PDB entry 6TCP | X-ray diffraction, 2.50 A resolution | chains L and H

== Chain L ==
Protein: Omalizumab Fab Leu158Pro light chain mutant
Source organism: Homo sapiens
Notes: antibody fragment or engineered binder
Amino-acid sequence (218 residues; numbered 1 to 218; the number before each row is that of its first residue):
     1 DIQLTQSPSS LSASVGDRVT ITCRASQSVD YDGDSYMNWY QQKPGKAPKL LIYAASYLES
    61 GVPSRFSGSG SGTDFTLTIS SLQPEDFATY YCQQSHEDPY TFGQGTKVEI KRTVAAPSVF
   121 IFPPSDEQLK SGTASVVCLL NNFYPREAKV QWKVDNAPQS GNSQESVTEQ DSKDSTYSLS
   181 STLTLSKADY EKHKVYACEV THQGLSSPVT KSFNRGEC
Unresolved in the structure: 218
Disulfide bonds: C23-C92, C138-C198

== Chain H ==
Protein: Omalizumab Fab Leu158Pro light chain mutant
Source organism: Homo sapiens
Notes: antibody fragment or engineered binder
Amino-acid sequence (230 residues; numbered 1 to 230; the number before each row is that of its first residue):
     1 EVQLVESGGG LVQPGGSLRL SCAVSGYSIT SGYSWNWIRQ APGKGLEWVA SITYDGSTNY
    61 NPSVKGRITI SRDDSKNTFY LQMNSLRAED TAVYYCARGS HYFGHWHFAV WGQGTLVTVS
   121 SASTKGPSVF PLAPSSKSTS GGTAALGCLV KDYFPEPVTV SWNSGALTSG VHTFPAVLQS
   181 SGLYSLSSVV TVPSSSLGTQ TYICNVNHKP SNTKVDKKVE PKSCHHHHHH
Unresolved in the structure: 66, 136-141, 223-230
Disulfide bonds: C22-C96, C148-C204
What the authors report for this chain:
  - binding site for glycerol: Y33

== How chain L and chain H interact ==
Contacting residue pairs (68; chain L residue first):
  D34(L) with F103(H)
  N38(L) with H107(H)
  Y40(L) with H107(H); F108(H), hydrogen bond (side chain-backbone); W111(H), hydrophobic
  Q42(L) with Q40(H), hydrogen bond; Y95(H)
  K46(L) with Y95(H), hydrogen bond (backbone-side chain)
  A47(L) with Y95(H), hydrophobic; W111(H), hydrophobic; G112(H)
  P48(L) with L46(H), hydrophobic; Y95(H); W111(H)
  L50(L) with H107(H); F108(H); A109(H), hydrophobic
  Y53(L) with F103(H), hydrophobic; H107(H)
  Y57(L) with F103(H)
  E59(L) with A109(H)
  Y91(L) with Q40(H), hydrogen bond; K44(H); G45(H)
  Q93(L) with W106(H), hydrogen bond (side chain-backbone); F108(H)
  S95(L) with W106(H)
  D98(L) with W48(H); N59(H), hydrogen bond; Y60(H); P62(H)
  P99(L) with W48(H); N61(H)
  Y100(L) with W48(H), hydrophobic; W106(H), hydrogen bond
  F102(L) with L46(H), hydrophobic
  F120(L) with A145(H), hydrophobic
  F122(L) with L132(H), hydrophobic; A133(H); A145(H); L146(H), hydrophobic
  S125(L) with F130(H); P131(H)
  Q128(L) with F130(H)
  S135(L) with L149(H); K151(H)
  V137(L) with L132(H), hydrophobic
  L139(L) with F174(H), hydrophobic; V189(H), hydrophobic
  N141(L) with H172(H); T191(H)
  N142(L) with H172(H), hydrogen bond
  Q164(L) with V177(H); L178(H), hydrogen bond (side chain-backbone); Q179(H)
  E165(L) with V177(H)
  S166(L) with F174(H); P175(H), hydrogen bond (side chain-backbone); V177(H)
  V167(L) with P175(H)
  T168(L) with F174(H)
  D171(L) with H172(H)
  K173(L) with S169(H)
  S178(L) with H172(H), hydrogen bond; F174(H)
  L179(L) with F174(H)
  S180(L) with F174(H); S187(H), hydrogen bond
Interface residues without a listed pair, chain L (40 interface residues in all): Y36, A54, E127
Interface residues without a listed pair, chain H (41 interface residues in all): I38, E47, G104, V129, T143, T173

== Overview ==
Chain L and chain H form an interface of 40 and 41 residues respectively, with 12 hydrogen bonds. Among the
polar pairs are Y40(L)-F108(H), Q42(L)-Q40(H) and K46(L)-Y95(H). The paper reports a binding site for glycerol
at Y33(H).
Chain L is Omalizumab Fab Leu158Pro light chain mutant and chain H is Omalizumab Fab Leu158Pro light chain
mutant, both from Homo sapiens; the structure, Crystal structure of the omalizumab Fab Leu158Pro light chain
mutant - crystal form II, was determined by X-ray diffraction, deposited together with 6TCM, 6TCN, 6TCO, 6TCQ
and 6TCR.
